PDB entry 2R1J | X-ray diffraction, 1.53 A resolution | chains L and R of the 4 polymer chains in the assembly

== Chain L (and R) ==
Protein: Repressor protein C2
From: Enterobacteria phage P22
Notes: chain R of this document is another copy of the same molecule, construct and numbering; everything in this record applies to it too
Reference sequence: P69202 (RPC2_BPP22); residues 1-68 here = UniProt positions 1-68
Chain sequence (68 residues; numbered 1 to 68; the number before each row is that of its first residue):
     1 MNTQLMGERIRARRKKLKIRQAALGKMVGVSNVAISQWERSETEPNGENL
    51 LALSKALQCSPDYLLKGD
Not modelled in the structure: 1-2
Curated features (UniProtKB/Swiss-Prot):
  - DNA-binding region: Gln-21 to Arg-40 (H-T-H motif)
  - site: Met-1 (Not N-formylated)
Reported in the primary citation:
  - binding site for the 20-nt DNA strand: Arg-11, Arg-14, Gln-21, Asn-32, Val-33, Ser-36, Gln-37, Arg-40
  - specificity-determining residues: Val-33, Gln-37
  - binding site for the 20-nt DNA strand: Ser-31, Gln-37, Trp-38, Glu-42, Glu-44, Asn-46, Asn-49
  - contacts within the chain: Ser-31/Ala-34 (hydrogen bond), Val-33/Ser-36, Ser-36/Arg-40 (hydrogen bond), Val-33/Gln-37, Arg-40/Glu-42 (hydrogen bond)
  - self-association interface (contacts with another copy of this molecule); pairs are residue here / residue on that copy: Lys-55/Asp-62 (salt bridge), Leu-50, Leu-51, Pro-61, Leu-65
  - specificity-determining residues: Glu-42 (proposed by the authors, not directly observed)

== Interface between chain L and chain R ==
Residue-residue contacts (19; chain L residue first):
  Pro-45(L) with Gly-47(R), hydrogen bond (backbone-backbone)
  Asn-46(L) with Asn-46(R); Gly-47(R)
  Gly-47(L) with Pro-45(R), hydrogen bond (backbone-backbone); Asn-46(R); Gly-47(R); Leu-50(R); Leu-65(R)
  Leu-50(L) with Gly-47(R); Leu-51(R), hydrophobic
  Leu-51(L) with Leu-50(R), hydrophobic; Pro-61(R), hydrophobic; Asp-62(R); Leu-65(R), hydrophobic
  Lys-55(L) with Asp-62(R), salt bridge
  Pro-61(L) with Leu-51(R), hydrophobic
  Asp-62(L) with Leu-51(R); Lys-55(R), salt bridge
  Leu-65(L) with Leu-51(R), hydrophobic
Other interface residues (no listed pair), chain L (12 interface residues in all): Glu-44, Glu-48, Lys-66
Other interface residues (no listed pair), chain R (11 interface residues in all): Glu-44, Glu-48

== Summary ==
12 residues of chain L and 11 residues of chain R are in contact; the contacts include 2 hydrogen bonds and 2
salt bridges. Among the polar pairs are Lys-55(L)/Asp-62(R) and Pro-45(L)/Gly-47(R). The paper reports a
binding site for the 20-nt DNA strand at Arg-11(L), Arg-14(L) and Gln-21(L) among others; specificity
determinants Val-33(L), Gln-37(L) and Glu-42(L).
Chain L and chain R are both Repressor protein C2 (Enterobacteria phage P22); the structure, Crystal Structure
of the P22 c2 Repressor protein in complex with the synthetic operator 9T, was determined by X-ray
diffraction.
